7ZLM - chains B and C of the 3 polymer chains in the assembly; structure by X-ray diffraction, 1.79 A resolution.

[Chain B]
Protein: Elongin-B
From: Homo sapiens
Reference sequence: Q15370 (ELOB_HUMAN); numbering as in UniProt (aligned over 1-118)
Sequence (118 residues; numbered 1 to 118; the number before each row is that of its first residue):
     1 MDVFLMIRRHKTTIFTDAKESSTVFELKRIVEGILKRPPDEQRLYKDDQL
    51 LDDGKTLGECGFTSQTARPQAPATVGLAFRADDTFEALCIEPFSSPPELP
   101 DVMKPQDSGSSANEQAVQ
Not modelled in the structure: 105-118

[Chain C]
Protein: Elongin-C
From: Homo sapiens
Reference sequence: Q15369 (ELOC_HUMAN); numbering as in UniProt (aligned over 17-112)
Sequence (97 residues; each row starts with the number of its first residue):
    16 MMYVKLISSDGHEFIVKREHALTSGTIKAMLSGPGQFAENETNEVNFREI
    66 PSHVLSKVCMYFTYKVRYTNSSTEIPEFPIAPEIALELLMAANFLDC
Not modelled in the structure: 46-57
Differences from the reference sequence: initiating methionine (16)

[Interface between chain B and chain C]
Residue-residue contacts - 57 pairs, chain B then chain C:
  Phe-4(B) / Thr-78(C)
  Met-6(B) / Met-75(C)  hydrophobic
  Arg-8(B) / His-27(C)
  Lys-11(B) / Asp-25(C)  hydrogen bond (side chain-backbone)
  Lys-11(B) / Gly-26(C)
  Lys-11(B) / His-27(C)
  Lys-11(B) / Glu-28(C)  hydrogen bond (backbone-backbone)
  Thr-12(B) / Glu-28(C)
  Thr-12(B) / Ile-30(C)
  Thr-13(B) / Glu-28(C)  hydrogen bond (backbone-backbone)
  Thr-13(B) / Phe-29(C)
  Thr-13(B) / Ile-30(C)  hydrogen bond (backbone-backbone)
  Ile-14(B) / Ile-30(C)
  Phe-15(B) / Tyr-18(C)
  Phe-15(B) / Phe-29(C)  hydrophobic
  Phe-15(B) / Ile-30(C)  hydrogen bond (backbone-backbone)
  Phe-15(B) / Val-31(C)  hydrophobic
  Phe-15(B) / Ser-71(C)
  Phe-15(B) / Cys-74(C)  hydrophobic
  Phe-15(B) / Met-75(C)  hydrophobic
  Thr-16(B) / Tyr-18(C)  hydrogen bond
  Asp-17(B) / Lys-32(C)  salt bridge
  Ile-34(B) / Tyr-18(C)
  Ile-34(B) / Ile-30(C)  hydrophobic
  Leu-35(B) / Ile-30(C)  hydrophobic
  Pro-69(B) / Met-75(C)
  Pro-69(B) / Thr-78(C)
  Pro-69(B) / Tyr-79(C)  hydrophobic
  Pro-69(B) / Arg-82(C)
  Gln-70(B) / Met-75(C)
  Gln-70(B) / Tyr-79(C)
  Gln-70(B) / Tyr-83(C)
  Gln-70(B) / Pro-91(C)
  Gln-70(B) / Glu-92(C)
  Gln-70(B) / Phe-93(C)
  Gln-70(B) / Pro-94(C)
  Pro-72(B) / Met-75(C)
  Glu-91(B) / His-27(C)
  Pro-92(B) / His-27(C)  hydrogen bond (backbone-side chain)
  Phe-93(B) / His-27(C)
  Phe-93(B) / Phe-29(C)  hydrophobic
  Phe-93(B) / Ser-67(C)
  Phe-93(B) / Ser-71(C)
  Ser-94(B) / Asp-25(C)
  Ser-94(B) / Pro-66(C)
  Ser-94(B) / Ser-67(C)  hydrogen bond (backbone-side chain)
  Ser-94(B) / His-68(C)  hydrogen bond
  Ser-95(B) / His-68(C)
  Pro-96(B) / His-68(C)
  Pro-96(B) / Glu-98(C)
  Pro-96(B) / Ile-99(C)  hydrophobic
  Pro-97(B) / Glu-102(C)
  Leu-99(B) / Pro-97(C)
  Leu-99(B) / Glu-98(C)
  Pro-100(B) / Leu-101(C)  hydrophobic
  Met-103(B) / Pro-97(C)
  Met-103(B) / Leu-101(C)  hydrophobic
Also at the interface, not in a pair above, chain B (27 interface residues in all): His-10, Ile-30
Also at the interface, not in a pair above, chain C (29 interface residues in all): His-35

[Overview]
27 residues of chain B and 29 residues of chain C are in contact, with 9 hydrogen bonds and 1 salt bridge.
Among the polar pairs are Asp-17(B)/Lys-32(C), Lys-11(B)/Asp-25(C) and Thr-16(B)/Tyr-18(C).
Chain B is Elongin-B and chain C is Elongin-C, both from Homo sapiens; the structure, Crystal structure of
SOCS2:ElonginB:ElonginC in complex with compound MN551, was determined by X-ray diffraction together with
7ZLN, 7ZLO, 7ZLP, 7ZLR and 7ZLS from the same study.
